6Y5H - chains E and F of the 6 polymer chains in the assembly; structure by electron microscopy, 3.00 A resolution.

Chain E:
Name: X-31 Influenza Haemagglutinin HA1
Organism: unidentified influenza virus
UniProtKB: P03437 (HEMA_I68A0); residues 8-325 here correspond to UniProt positions 24-341 (UniProt number = residue number + 16)
Chain sequence (318 residues; each row starts with the number of its first residue):
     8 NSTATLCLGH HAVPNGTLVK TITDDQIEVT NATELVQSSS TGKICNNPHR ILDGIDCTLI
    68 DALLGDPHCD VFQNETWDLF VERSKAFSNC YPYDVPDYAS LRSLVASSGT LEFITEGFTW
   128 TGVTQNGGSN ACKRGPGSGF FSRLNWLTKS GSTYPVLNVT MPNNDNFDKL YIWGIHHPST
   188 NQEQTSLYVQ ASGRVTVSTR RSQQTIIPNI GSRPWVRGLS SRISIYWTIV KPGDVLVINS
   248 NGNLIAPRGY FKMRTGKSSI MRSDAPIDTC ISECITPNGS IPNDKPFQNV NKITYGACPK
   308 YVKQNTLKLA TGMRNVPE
Cystine bridges: Cys-52/Cys-277, Cys-64/Cys-76, Cys-97/Cys-139, Cys-281/Cys-305
Glycans and other covalent adducts: N-acetylglucosamine (NAG) linked to Asn-38, Asn-81, Asn-285; glycan linked to Asn-165
Swiss-Prot annotation at these positions:
  - glycosylation (N-linked (GlcNAc...) asparagine): Asn-8, Asn-22, Asn-38, Asn-81, Asn-165, Asn-285
What the authors report for this chain:
  - mutagenesis - T30S: decreased stability (citing earlier work)

Chain F:
Name: X-31 Influenza Haemagglutinin HA2
Organism: unidentified influenza virus
UniProtKB: P03437 (HEMA_I68A0); residues 1-172 here correspond to UniProt positions 346-517 (UniProt number = residue number + 345)
Chain sequence (172 residues; each row starts with the number of its first residue):
     1 GLFGAIAGFI ENGWEGMIDG WYGFRHQNSE GTGQAADLKS TQAAIDQING KLNRVIEKTN
    61 EKFHQIEKEF SEVEGRIQDL EKYVEDTKID LWSYNAELLV ALENQHTIDL TDSEMNKLFE
   121 KTRRQLRENA EEMGNGCFKI YHKCDNACIE SIRNGTYDHD VYRDEALNNR FQ
Cystine bridges: Cys-144/Cys-148
Glycans and other covalent adducts: N-acetylglucosamine (NAG) linked to Asn-154
Swiss-Prot annotation at these positions:
  - glycosylation: Asn-154 (N-linked (GlcNAc...) asparagine)
What the authors report for this chain:
  - mutagenesis - R54K, Q105K, H106A: decreased stability (citing earlier work)

Chain E / chain F interface:
Disulfides between the chains: Cys-14(E)/Cys-137(F)
Contacting residue pairs - 108 pairs, chain E then chain F:
  Ser-9(E) / His-142(F)
  Ser-9(E) / Lys-143(F)
  Thr-10(E) / Lys-139(F)  hydrogen bond
  Thr-10(E) / Ile-140(F)
  Thr-10(E) / His-142(F)
  Ala-11(E) / Gln-27(F)
  Ala-11(E) / Phe-138(F)
  Ala-11(E) / Lys-139(F)
  Ala-11(E) / Ile-140(F)  hydrogen bond (backbone-backbone)
  Thr-12(E) / His-26(F)
  Thr-12(E) / Gln-27(F)  hydrogen bond (backbone-backbone)
  Thr-12(E) / Cys-137(F)
  Thr-12(E) / Phe-138(F)
  Leu-13(E) / Arg-25(F)
  Leu-13(E) / His-26(F)
  Leu-13(E) / Cys-137(F)
  Leu-13(E) / Phe-138(F)  hydrogen bond (backbone-backbone)
  Leu-13(E) / Ile-149(F)  hydrophobic
  Cys-14(E) / Trp-14(F)
  Cys-14(E) / Phe-24(F)
  Cys-14(E) / Arg-25(F)  hydrogen bond (backbone-backbone)
  Cys-14(E) / Gly-136(F)
  Cys-14(E) / Cys-137(F)  disulfide
  Leu-15(E) / Trp-14(F)
  Leu-15(E) / Gly-23(F)
  Leu-15(E) / Phe-24(F)  hydrophobic
  Leu-15(E) / Met-115(F)  hydrophobic
  Leu-15(E) / Leu-118(F)  hydrophobic
  Leu-15(E) / Phe-119(F)  hydrophobic
  Leu-15(E) / Thr-122(F)
  Leu-15(E) / Gly-136(F)  hydrogen bond (backbone-backbone)
  Gly-16(E) / Trp-14(F)
  Gly-16(E) / Tyr-22(F)
  Gly-16(E) / Gly-23(F)  hydrogen bond (backbone-backbone)
  Gly-16(E) / Met-115(F)
  His-17(E) / Ile-6(F)
  His-17(E) / Gly-13(F)
  His-17(E) / Trp-14(F)  hydrogen bond (backbone-backbone)
  His-17(E) / Trp-21(F)
  His-18(E) / Trp-14(F)
  His-18(E) / Met-17(F)
  His-18(E) / Trp-21(F)  hydrogen bond (backbone-backbone)
  Ala-19(E) / Trp-14(F)
  Ala-19(E) / Glu-15(F)
  Val-26(E) / Asn-104(F)
  Lys-27(E) / Asn-104(F)  hydrogen bond (backbone-side chain)
  Thr-28(E) / Ala-101(F)
  Thr-28(E) / Ile-108(F)
  Ile-29(E) / Ala-101(F)
  Ile-29(E) / Leu-102(F)  hydrophobic
  Ile-29(E) / Gln-105(F)
  Thr-30(E) / Gln-105(F)  hydrogen bond (backbone-side chain)
  Ile-34(E) / Ile-108(F)  hydrophobic
  Arg-109(E) / Glu-67(F)  salt bridge
  Ser-114(E) / His-64(F)
  Lys-264(E) / Phe-63(F)
  Ser-265(E) / His-64(F)
  Ser-266(E) / Phe-63(F)
  Ser-266(E) / His-64(F)  hydrogen bond
  Arg-269(E) / Glu-67(F)  salt bridge
  Arg-269(E) / Glu-69(F)
  Asn-290(E) / Lys-58(F)
  Asp-291(E) / Ile-56(F)
  Lys-292(E) / Lys-58(F)
  Phe-294(E) / Ala-96(F)  hydrophobic
  Lys-299(E) / Lys-68(F)  hydrogen bond (backbone-side chain)
  Lys-299(E) / Glu-85(F)
  Ile-300(E) / Glu-69(F)
  Thr-301(E) / Gln-65(F)  hydrogen bond (backbone-side chain)
  Tyr-302(E) / Phe-63(F)
  Gly-303(E) / Glu-61(F)
  Gly-303(E) / Lys-62(F)  hydrogen bond (backbone-backbone)
  Ala-304(E) / Asn-60(F)
  Ala-304(E) / Glu-61(F)
  Lys-307(E) / Asn-60(F)
  Lys-307(E) / Trp-92(F)
  Val-309(E) / Ser-93(F)
  Val-309(E) / Ala-96(F)  hydrophobic
  Lys-310(E) / Ile-89(F)
  Lys-310(E) / Asp-90(F)  salt bridge
  Lys-310(E) / Ser-93(F)  hydrogen bond (backbone-side chain)
  Gln-311(E) / Ser-93(F)  hydrogen bond (side chain-backbone)
  Gln-311(E) / Ala-96(F)
  Gln-311(E) / Glu-97(F)
  Leu-314(E) / Glu-97(F)
  Lys-315(E) / Val-100(F)
  Lys-315(E) / Asn-104(F)  hydrogen bond (backbone-side chain)
  Leu-316(E) / Leu-52(F)  hydrophobic
  Leu-316(E) / Glu-103(F)
  Leu-316(E) / Asn-104(F)
  Ala-317(E) / Asn-104(F)  hydrogen bond (backbone-side chain)
  Thr-318(E) / Trp-21(F)
  Thr-318(E) / Ile-48(F)
  Gly-319(E) / Thr-107(F)
  Met-320(E) / Ile-6(F)  hydrophobic
  Met-320(E) / Trp-21(F)  hydrophobic
  Met-320(E) / Tyr-22(F)
  Met-320(E) / Thr-111(F)
  Arg-321(E) / Ala-7(F)
  Val-323(E) / Glu-11(F)
  Val-323(E) / Asn-12(F)
  Val-323(E) / Gly-13(F)  hydrogen bond (backbone-backbone)
  Pro-324(E) / Asn-12(F)
  Pro-324(E) / Glu-15(F)
  Glu-325(E) / Asn-12(F)
  Glu-325(E) / Gly-13(F)
  Glu-325(E) / Trp-14(F)
  Glu-325(E) / Glu-15(F)
Other interface residues (no listed pair), chain E (57 interface residues in all): Asn-8, Val-36, Thr-40, Leu-42, Ser-110, Pro-293, Asn-298, Pro-306, Tyr-308
Other interface residues (no listed pair), chain F (65 interface residues in all): Ile-10, Gly-20, Asn-28, Ser-29, Val-55, Met-133, Tyr-141, Ile-152, Asn-169

In short:
57 residues of chain E face 65 of chain F across their interface, with 1 disulfide bond, 20 hydrogen bonds and
3 salt bridges. Among the polar pairs are Arg-109(E)/Glu-67(F), Arg-269(E)/Glu-67(F) and Lys-310(E)/Asp-90(F).
From the paper: R54K, Q105K and H106A of chain F reduce stability; T30S of chain E reduces stability.
Here chain E is X-31 Influenza Haemagglutinin HA1 and chain F is X-31 Influenza Haemagglutinin HA2, both from
unidentified influenza virus. Entry 6Y5H (Ectodomain of X-31 Haemagglutinin at pH 5 (State I)) was determined
by electron microscopy, deposited together with 6Y5G, 6Y5I, 6Y5J, 6Y5K and 6Y5L.
